Entry 8VWS (electron microscopy, 3.10 A resolution); this record covers chains H and J of the 10 polymer chains in the assembly.

Chain H:
Molecule: Histone H2B type 1-C/E/F/G/I
Source organism: Homo sapiens
UniProtKB: P62807 (H2B1C_HUMAN); residues 1-125 here correspond to UniProt positions 2-126 (UniProt number = residue number + 1)
Sequence (125 residues; row label = number of the first residue in the row):
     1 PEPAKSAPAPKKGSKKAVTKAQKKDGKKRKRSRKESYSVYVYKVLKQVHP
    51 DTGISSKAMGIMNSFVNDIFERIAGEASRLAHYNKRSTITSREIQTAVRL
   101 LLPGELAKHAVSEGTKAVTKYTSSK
Not modelled in the structure: 1-34, 125
Curated features (UniProtKB/Swiss-Prot):
  - modified residue: Pro1 (N-acetylproline), Glu2 (ADP-ribosyl glutamic acid), Lys5 (N6-(2-hydroxyisobutyryl)lysine), Ser6 (ADP-ribosylserine), Lys11 (N6-(beta-hydroxybutyryl)lysine), Lys12 (N6-(2-hydroxyisobutyryl)lysine), Ser14 (Phosphoserine), Lys15 (N6-acetyllysine), Lys16 (N6-(beta-hydroxybutyryl)lysine), Lys20 (N6-(2-hydroxyisobutyryl)lysine), Lys23 (N6-(2-hydroxyisobutyryl)lysine), Lys24 (N6-(2-hydroxyisobutyryl)lysine), Lys34 (N6-(2-hydroxyisobutyryl)lysine), Glu35 (PolyADP-ribosyl glutamic acid), Ser36 (Phosphoserine), Lys43 (N6-(2-hydroxyisobutyryl)lysine), Lys46 (N6-(2-hydroxyisobutyryl)lysine), Lys57 (N6,N6-dimethyllysine), Arg79 (Dimethylated arginine), Lys85 (N6,N6,N6-trimethyllysine) and 6 more in UniProt
  - glycosylation: Ser112 (O-linked (GlcNAc) serine)
  - cross-link (Glycyl lysine isopeptide (Lys-Gly)): Lys5 (interchain with G-Cter in SUMO2), Lys20 (interchain with G-Cter in SUMO2), Lys34 (interchain with G-Cter in ubiquitin), Lys120 (interchain with G-Cter in ubiquitin)

Chain J:
Molecule: 601 J strand (damaged strand)
Sequence (147 nucleotides; numbered 1 to 147; the number before each row is that of its first residue):
     1 ATCGGATGTATAGATCTGACACGTGCCTGGAGACTAGGGAGTAATCCCCT
    51 TGGCGGTTAAAACGCGGGGGACAGCGCGTACGTGCGTTTAAGCGGTGCTA
   101 GAGCTGTCTACGACCAATTGAGCGGCCTCGGCACCGGGATTCTCGAT
Modified / non-standard residues: 8OG (8-oxo-2'-deoxy-guanosine-5'-monophosphate) at position 13

How chain H and chain J interact:
Residue-residue contacts (11; chain H residue first):
  Tyr42(H) - DA21(J)  sugar contact
  Tyr42(H) - DC22(J)  hydrogen bond to the phosphate
  Gly53(H) - DA21(J)  phosphate contact
  Ile54(H) - DA21(J)  hydrogen bond to the phosphate
  Ser55(H) - DC20(J)  phosphate contact
  Ser56(H) - DC20(J)  hydrogen bond to the phosphate
  Arg86(H) - DA40(J)  phosphate contact
  Arg86(H) - DG41(J)  salt bridge to the phosphate
  Ser87(H) - DG39(J)  hydrogen bond to the phosphate
  Ser87(H) - DA40(J)  hydrogen bond to the phosphate
  Thr88(H) - DA40(J)  hydrogen bond to the phosphate
Also at the interface, not in a pair above, chain H (9 interface residues in all): Lys85

In short:
The interface between chain H and chain J involves 9 residues on one side and 6 on the other, with 6 hydrogen
bonds and 1 salt bridge. Polar contacts include Tyr42(H)-DC22(J), Ile54(H)-DA21(J) and Ser56(H)-DC20(J).
Chain H is Histone H2B type 1-C/E/F/G/I (Homo sapiens) and chain J is 601 J strand (damaged strand); the
structure, Nucleosome containing 8oxoG at SHL-6, was determined by electron microscopy, deposited together
with 8VWT, 8VWU and 8VWV.
